PDB entry 1R2B | X-ray diffraction, 2.20 A resolution | chains A and B of the 4 polymer chains in the assembly

[Chain A (and B)]
Protein: B-cell lymphoma 6 protein
Organism: Homo sapiens
Notes: fragment: BCL6 (residues 5-129); chain B of this document is another copy of the same molecule, construct and numbering; everything in this record applies to it too
UniProtKB: P41182 (BCL6_HUMAN); residue numbers follow UniProt; this construct covers 5-129
Chain sequence (127 residues; row label = number of the first residue in the row):
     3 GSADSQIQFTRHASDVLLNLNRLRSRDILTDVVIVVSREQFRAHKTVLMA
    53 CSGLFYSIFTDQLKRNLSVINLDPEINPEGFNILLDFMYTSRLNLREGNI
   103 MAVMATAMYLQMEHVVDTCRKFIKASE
Not modelled in the structure: 3-4 (chain B: 3-5, 129)
Construct notes: cloning artifact (3-4); engineered mutation Q8 (Cys in P41182), R67 (Cys in P41182), N84 (Cys in P41182)
Curated features (UniProtKB/Swiss-Prot):
  - mutagenesis: N21 (N21K: Abolishes interaction with NCOR2 and HDAC2, no effect on interaction with CTBP1 and transcriptional autoinhibition; when associated with A-116 and 376-Q--Q-379), S59 (S59A: Abolished ubiquitination by the SCF(FBXL17) complex), H116 (H116A: Abolishes interaction with NCOR2 and HDAC2, no effect on interaction with CTBP1 and transcriptional autoinhibition; when associated with K-21 and 376-Q--Q-379)

[Chain A / chain B interface]
Residue-residue contacts - 80 pairs, chain A then chain B:
  A5(A) - R98(B)
  A5(A) - E99(B)  hydrogen bond (backbone-backbone)
  D6(A) - L97(B)
  D6(A) - R98(B)  salt bridge
  S7(A) - L95(B)
  S7(A) - N96(B)
  S7(A) - L97(B)  hydrogen bond (backbone-backbone)
  S7(A) - F124(B)
  Q8(A) - R94(B)
  Q8(A) - L95(B)
  Q8(A) - N96(B)  hydrogen bond
  I9(A) - S93(B)
  I9(A) - R94(B)
  I9(A) - L95(B)  hydrogen bond (backbone-backbone)
  I9(A) - L97(B)  hydrophobic
  I9(A) - T120(B)
  Q10(A) - S93(B)
  Q10(A) - R94(B)  hydrogen bond
  F11(A) - F89(B)  hydrophobic
  F11(A) - S93(B)  hydrogen bond (backbone-backbone)
  F11(A) - L95(B)  hydrophobic
  F11(A) - T120(B)
  H14(A) - L19(B)
  H14(A) - C53(B)
  H14(A) - F89(B)  hydrogen bond (side chain-backbone)
  H14(A) - M90(B)  hydrogen bond (side chain-backbone)
  H14(A) - S93(B)
  A15(A) - A15(B)
  A15(A) - S16(B)
  A15(A) - S93(B)
  S16(A) - A15(B)
  V18(A) - C53(B)  hydrophobic
  L19(A) - H14(B)
  N21(A) - A52(B)  hydrogen bond (side chain-backbone)
  L22(A) - T48(B)
  L25(A) - T48(B)
  R28(A) - Y58(B)  hydrogen bond
  I30(A) - M51(B)  hydrophobic
  I30(A) - Y58(B)
  L31(A) - K47(B)
  L31(A) - T48(B)
  L31(A) - M51(B)  hydrophobic
  L31(A) - F61(B)
  L31(A) - R67(B)
  H46(A) - T48(B)
  K47(A) - L31(B)
  T48(A) - L22(B)
  T48(A) - L31(B)
  T48(A) - H46(B)
  M51(A) - L25(B)  hydrophobic
  M51(A) - I30(B)  hydrophobic
  M51(A) - L31(B)  hydrophobic
  A52(A) - N21(B)  hydrogen bond (backbone-side chain)
  C53(A) - H14(B)
  C53(A) - V18(B)  hydrophobic
  Y58(A) - R28(B)  hydrogen bond
  Y58(A) - I30(B)
  F89(A) - F11(B)  hydrophobic
  F89(A) - H14(B)  hydrogen bond (backbone-side chain)
  M90(A) - H14(B)  hydrogen bond (backbone-side chain)
  S93(A) - I9(B)
  S93(A) - Q10(B)
  S93(A) - F11(B)  hydrogen bond (backbone-backbone)
  S93(A) - H14(B)
  S93(A) - A15(B)
  R94(A) - Q8(B)
  R94(A) - I9(B)
  L95(A) - S7(B)
  L95(A) - Q8(B)
  L95(A) - I9(B)  hydrogen bond (backbone-backbone)
  L95(A) - F11(B)  hydrophobic
  N96(A) - S7(B)
  N96(A) - Q8(B)  hydrogen bond
  L97(A) - D6(B)
  L97(A) - S7(B)  hydrogen bond (backbone-backbone)
  R98(A) - D6(B)
  T120(A) - I9(B)
  T120(A) - F11(B)
  F124(A) - S7(B)
  F124(A) - I9(B)  hydrophobic
Interface residues without a listed pair, chain A (37 interface residues in all): R67, V117
Interface residues without a listed pair, chain B (38 interface residues in all): V117

[In short]
37 residues of chain A and 38 residues of chain B are in contact; the contacts include 18 hydrogen bonds and 1
salt bridge. Among the polar pairs are D6(A)-R98(B), Q8(A)-N96(B) and Q10(A)-R94(B). From UniProt: 3
mutagenesis sites on chain A.
Chain A and chain B are both B-cell lymphoma 6 protein (Homo sapiens); the structure, Crystal structure of the
BCL6 BTB domain complexed with a SMRT co-repressor peptide, was determined by X-ray diffraction together with
1R28 and 1R29 from the same study.
